Entry 8JZP (electron microscopy, 3.45 A resolution); this record covers chains C and H of the 6 polymer chains in the assembly.

[Chain C]
Name: Guanine nucleotide-binding protein G(I)/G(S)/G(T) subunit beta-1
Organism: Homo sapiens
UniProt: P62873 (GBB1_HUMAN); residue numbers follow UniProt; this construct covers 2-340
Sequence (350 residues; row label = number of the first residue in the row; numbers below 1 keep their minus sign (Met-9 is residue -9)):
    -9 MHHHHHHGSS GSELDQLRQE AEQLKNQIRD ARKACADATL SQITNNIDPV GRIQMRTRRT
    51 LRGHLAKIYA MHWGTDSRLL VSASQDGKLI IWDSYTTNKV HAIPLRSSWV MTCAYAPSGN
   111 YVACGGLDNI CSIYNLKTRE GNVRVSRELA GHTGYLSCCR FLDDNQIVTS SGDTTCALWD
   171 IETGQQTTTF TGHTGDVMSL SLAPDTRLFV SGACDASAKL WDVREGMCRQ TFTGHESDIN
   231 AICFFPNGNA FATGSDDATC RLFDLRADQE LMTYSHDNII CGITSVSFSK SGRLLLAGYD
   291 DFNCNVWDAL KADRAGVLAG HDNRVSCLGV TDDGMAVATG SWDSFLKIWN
Disordered / not traced: -9 to 2
Differences from the reference sequence: initiating methionine (-9); expression tag (-8 to 1)
Swiss-Prot annotation at these positions:
  - modified residue: Ser2 (N-acetylserine), His266 (Phosphohistidine)
  - natural variant: Leu30 (L30F: In MRD42; uncertain significance), Arg52 (R52G: In MRD42), Gly64 (G64V: In MRD42), Asp76 (D76E: In MRD42; D76G: In MRD42), Gly77 (G77S: In MRD42), Lys78 (K78R: In MRD42), Ile80 (I80N: In MRD42; I80T: In MRD42), His91 (H91R: In MRD42; uncertain significance), Ala92 (A92T: In MRD42), Pro94 (P94S: In MRD42), Leu95 (L95P: In MRD42), Arg96 (R96L: In MRD42), 5 further natural variant entries in UniProt

[Chain H]
Name: Antibody fragment ScFv16
Organism: Mus musculus
Notes: antibody fragment or engineered binder
Sequence (248 residues; each row starts with the number of its first residue):
     1 DVQLVESGGG LVQPGGSRKL SCSASGFAFS SFGMHWVRQA PEKGLEWVAY ISSGSGTIYY
    61 ADTVKGRFTI SRDDPKNTLF LQMTSLRSED TAMYYCVRSI YYYGSSPFDF WGQGTTLTVS
   121 SGGGGSGGGG SGGGGSDIVM TQATSSVPVT PGESVSISCR SSKSLLHSNG NTYLYWFLQR
   181 PGQSPQLLIY RMSNLASGVP DRFSGSGSGT AFTLTISRLE AEDVGVYYCM QHLEYPLTFG
   241 AGTKLELK
Disordered / not traced: 123-135, 236-237, 248
Disulfide bonds: Cys22-Cys96, Cys159-Cys229

[Chain C / chain H interface]
Contacting residue pairs (9):
  Arg68(C) with Tyr103(H)
  Leu69(C) with Tyr103(H), hydrophobic
  Asp83(C) with Tyr103(H)
  His91(C) with Tyr102(H)
  Arg129(C) with Ser197(H)
  Glu130(C) with Phe27(H); Ala28(H), hydrogen bond (backbone-backbone); Phe32(H)
  Gly131(C) with Phe32(H)
Interface residues without a listed pair, chain C (8 interface residues in all): Val90
Interface residues without a listed pair, chain H (11 interface residues in all): Val2, Gly26, Arg98, Asp109, Phe110

[Summary]
Chain C and chain H form an interface of 8 and 11 residues respectively, with 1 hydrogen bond. Its one
hydrogen bond, Glu130(C)-Ala28(H), is backbone to backbone.
Here chain C is Guanine nucleotide-binding protein G(I)/G(S)/G(T) subunit beta-1 (Homo sapiens) and chain H is
Antibody fragment ScFv16 (Mus musculus). Entry 8JZP (Structure of mouse C5a-human C5aR1-Go complex) was
determined by electron microscopy.
